Entry 6ZTY (electron microscopy, 5.60 A resolution (low resolution: residue-level contacts below are approximate; hydrogen-bond / salt-bridge calls are withheld)); this record covers chains H and U of the 6 polymer chains in the assembly.

Chain H:
Molecule: Outer capsid protein mu-1
Organism: Reovirus sp
Reference sequence: P11077 (MU1_REOVL); numbering as in UniProt; present here: 10-71, 97-675
Sequence (641 residues; each row starts with the number of its first residue; note: 25 numbers in that range are skipped by the numbering (no residue carries them; nothing is unmodelled there)):
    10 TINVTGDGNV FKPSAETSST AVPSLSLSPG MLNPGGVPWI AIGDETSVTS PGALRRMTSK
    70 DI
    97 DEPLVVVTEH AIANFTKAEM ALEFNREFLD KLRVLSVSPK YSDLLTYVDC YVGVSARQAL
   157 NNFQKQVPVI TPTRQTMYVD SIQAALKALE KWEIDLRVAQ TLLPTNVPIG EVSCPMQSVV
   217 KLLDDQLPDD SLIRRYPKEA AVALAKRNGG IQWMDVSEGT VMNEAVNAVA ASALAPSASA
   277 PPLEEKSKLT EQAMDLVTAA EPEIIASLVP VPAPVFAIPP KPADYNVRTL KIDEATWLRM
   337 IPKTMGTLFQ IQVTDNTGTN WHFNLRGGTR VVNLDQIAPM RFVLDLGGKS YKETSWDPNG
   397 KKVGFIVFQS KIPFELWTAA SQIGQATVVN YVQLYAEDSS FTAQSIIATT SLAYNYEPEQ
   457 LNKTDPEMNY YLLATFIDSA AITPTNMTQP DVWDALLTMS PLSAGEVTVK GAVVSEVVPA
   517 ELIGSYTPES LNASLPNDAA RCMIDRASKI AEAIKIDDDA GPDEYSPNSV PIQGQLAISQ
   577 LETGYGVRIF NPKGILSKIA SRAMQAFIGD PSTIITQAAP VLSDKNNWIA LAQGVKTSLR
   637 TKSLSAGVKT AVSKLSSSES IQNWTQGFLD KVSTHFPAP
Differences from the reference sequence: conflict Leu344 (Pro in P11077), Phe359 (Leu in P11077)

Chain U:
Molecule: Outer capsid protein sigma-3
Organism: Reovirus sp
Reference sequence: P07939 (SIGM3_REOVL); residues 1-365 here = UniProt positions 1-365
Sequence (365 residues; numbered 1 to 365; the number before each row is that of its first residue):
     1 MEVCLPNGHQ IVDLINNAFE GRVSIYSAQE GWDKTISAQP DMMVCGGAVV CMHCLGVVGS
    61 LQRKLKHLPH HRCNQQIRHQ DYVDVQFADR VTAHWKRGML SFVCQMHAMM NDVSPEDLDR
   121 VRTEGGSLVE LNWLQVDPNS MFRSIHSSWT DPLQVVDDLD TKLDQYWTAL NLMIDSSDLV
   181 PNFMMRDPSH AFNGVRLEGD ARQTQFSRTF DSRSSLEWGV MVYDYSELEH DPSKGRAYRK
   241 ELVTPARDFG HFGLSHYSRA TTPILGKMPA VFSGMLTGNC KMYPFIKGTA KLKTVRKLVD
   301 SVNHAWGVEK IRYALGPGGM TGWYNRTMQQ APIVLTPAAL TMFSDTTKFG DLDYPVMIGD
   361 PMILG
Differences from the reference sequence: conflict Cys104 (Ala in P07939), Asn325 (Asp in P07939)

How chain H and chain U interact:
Pairs across the interface (43; chain H residue first):
  Ile328(H) - Gln330(U)
  Asp329(H) - Gln330(U)
  Arg335(H) - Arg326(U)
  Val505(H) - Arg312(U)
  Val505(H) - Tyr313(U)
  Lys506(H) - Asn7(U)
  Lys506(H) - Arg312(U)
  Lys506(H) - Tyr313(U)
  Lys506(H) - Ala314(U)
  Lys506(H) - Gly316(U)
  Lys506(H) - Pro317(U)
  Ala508(H) - Arg312(U)
  Ala508(H) - Pro317(U)
  Val510(H) - Arg312(U)
  Glu512(H) - Tyr313(U)
  Val514(H) - Tyr313(U)
  Glu517(H) - Glu309(U)
  Glu517(H) - Tyr313(U)
  Thr523(H) - Asn7(U)
  Thr523(H) - His9(U)
  Glu525(H) - His9(U)
  Ser526(H) - Asn7(U)
  Gly580(H) - His70(U)
  Gly580(H) - His71(U)
  Tyr581(H) - His53(U)
  Tyr581(H) - Leu68(U)
  Tyr581(H) - Pro69(U)
  Tyr581(H) - His70(U)
  Tyr581(H) - His71(U)
  Tyr581(H) - Cys73(U)
  Tyr581(H) - Gln75(U)
  Gly582(H) - Leu68(U)
  Gly582(H) - Pro69(U)
  Gly582(H) - His70(U)
  Val583(H) - Leu68(U)
  Val583(H) - Pro69(U)
  Val583(H) - His70(U)
  Arg584(H) - His70(U)
  Gln613(H) - Leu5(U)
  Gln613(H) - Asn7(U)
  Gln613(H) - Val57(U)
  Asp620(H) - Glu2(U)
  Asn622(H) - Glu2(U)
Also at the interface, not in a pair above, chain H (25 interface residues in all): Val513, Ala614, Ser619, Lys621
Also at the interface, not in a pair above, chain U (24 interface residues in all): Pro6, Ser60, Lys310, Val334

In short:
The interface between chain H and chain U involves 25 residues on one side and 24 on the other.
Chain H is Outer capsid protein mu-1 and chain U is Outer capsid protein sigma-3, both from Reovirus sp; the
structure, Assembly intermediates of orthoreovirus captured in the cell, was determined by electron
microscopy, deposited together with 6XF7, 6XF8, 6ZTS and 6ZTZ.
